Entry 8GXX (electron microscopy, 3.00 A resolution); this record covers chains K and L of the 12 polymer chains in the assembly.

Chain K:
Protein: V-type ATP synthase, subunit (VAPC-THERM)
Organism: Thermus thermophilus HB8
UniProt: Q5SIT5 (Q5SIT5_THET8); numbering as in UniProt (aligned over 1-120)
Sequence (120 residues; numbered 1 to 120; the number before each row is that of its first residue):
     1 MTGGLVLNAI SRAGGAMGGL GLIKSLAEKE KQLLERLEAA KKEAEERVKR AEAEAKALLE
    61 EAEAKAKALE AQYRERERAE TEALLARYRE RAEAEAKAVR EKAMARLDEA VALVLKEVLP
Not modelled in the structure: 1-80

Chain L:
Protein: V-type ATP synthase subunit E
Organism: Thermus thermophilus HB8
UniProt: P74901 (VATE_THET8); numbering as in UniProt (aligned over 1-188)
Sequence (188 residues; numbered 1 to 188; the number before each row is that of its first residue):
     1 MSKLEAILSQ EVEAEIQALL QEAEAKAEAV KREAEEKAKA LLQARERALE AQYRAALRRA
    61 ESAGELLVAT ARTQARGEVL EEVRRRVREA LEALPQKPEW PEVVRKLALE ALEALPGAKA
   121 LVANPEDLPH LEALARERGV ELQAEPALRL GVRAVGAEGK TQVENSLLAR LDRAWDALSS
   181 KVAQALWG
Not modelled in the structure: 1-60

Interface between chain K and chain L:
Contacting residue pairs (35):
  Tyr88(K) - Gly64(L)
  Arg89(K) - Leu67(L)
  Ala92(K) - Leu67(L)
  Ala92(K) - Val68(L)  hydrophobic
  Ala92(K) - Ala71(L)
  Glu95(K) - Arg72(L)  salt bridge
  Val99(K) - Trp187(L)  hydrophobic
  Arg100(K) - Glu78(L)  salt bridge
  Arg100(K) - Val79(L)
  Ala103(K) - Val79(L)  hydrophobic
  Ala103(K) - Leu186(L)
  Ala103(K) - Trp187(L)
  Arg106(K) - Ala185(L)  hydrogen bond (side chain-backbone)
  Arg106(K) - Leu186(L)
  Arg106(K) - Gly188(L)  hydrogen bond (side chain-backbone)
  Leu107(K) - Val79(L)  hydrophobic
  Leu107(K) - Val83(L)  hydrophobic
  Leu107(K) - Arg86(L)
  Leu107(K) - Leu186(L)
  Val111(K) - Val83(L)  hydrophobic
  Val111(K) - Arg86(L)
  Val114(K) - Val87(L)  hydrophobic
  Val114(K) - Val182(L)  hydrophobic
  Leu115(K) - Leu91(L)  hydrophobic
  Glu117(K) - Leu178(L)
  Val118(K) - Arg170(L)  hydrogen bond (backbone-side chain)
  Val118(K) - Leu171(L)  hydrophobic
  Leu119(K) - Leu91(L)  hydrophobic
  Leu119(K) - Leu94(L)  hydrophobic
  Leu119(K) - Leu167(L)  hydrophobic
  Leu119(K) - Arg170(L)
  Pro120(K) - Val103(L)  hydrophobic
  Pro120(K) - Lys106(L)
  Pro120(K) - Leu107(L)  hydrophobic
  Pro120(K) - Arg170(L)
Also at the interface, not in a pair above, chain K (21 interface residues in all): Leu85, Arg91, Ala96, Ala110, Leu113
Also at the interface, not in a pair above, chain L (31 interface residues in all): Ala63, Glu65, Ala75, Glu82, Ala90, Trp175, Lys181

In short:
Chain K and chain L form an interface of 21 and 31 residues respectively, with 3 hydrogen bonds and 2 salt
bridges. Among the polar pairs are Glu95(K)-Arg72(L), Arg100(K)-Glu78(L) and Arg106(K)-Ala185(L).
Chain K is V-type ATP synthase, subunit (VAPC-THERM) and chain L is V-type ATP synthase subunit E, both from
Thermus thermophilus HB8; the structure, 3 nucleotide-bound V1EG of V/A-ATPase from Thermus thermophilus, was
determined by electron microscopy, deposited together with 8GXU, 8GXW, 8GXY and 8GXZ.
